1PYW - chains B and C of the 4 polymer chains in the assembly; structure by X-ray diffraction, 2.10 A resolution.

Chain B:
Molecule: HLA class II histocompatibility antigen, DR-1 beta chain
Source organism: Homo sapiens
Notes: fragment: Extracellular domain of HLA-DRB1
Reference sequence: P13758 (HB2F_HUMAN); residues 1-190 here correspond to UniProt positions 30-219 (UniProt number = residue number + 29)
Sequence (190 residues; row label = number of the first residue in the row):
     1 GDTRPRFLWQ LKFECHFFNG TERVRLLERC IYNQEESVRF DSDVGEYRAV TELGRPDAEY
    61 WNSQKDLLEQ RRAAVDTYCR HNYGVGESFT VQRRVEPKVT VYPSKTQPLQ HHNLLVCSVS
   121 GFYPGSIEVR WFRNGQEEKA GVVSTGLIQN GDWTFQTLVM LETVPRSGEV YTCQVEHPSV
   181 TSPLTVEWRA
Cystine bridges: C15-C79, C117-C173

Chain C:
Molecule: 9-residue influenza virus hemagglutinin related peptide FVKQNA(MAA)AL
Sequence (10 residues; numbered 0 to 9; the number before each row is that of its first residue; numbering starts at 0):
     0 XFVKQNAAAL
Construct notes: engineered mutation F1 (Tyr308 in 3212739), A6 (Thr313 in 3212739), A7 (Leu314 in 3212739), A8 (Lys315 in 3212739)
Modified positions: ACE (acetyl group) at position 0; A7 (n-methylalanine; MAA)

How chain B and chain C interact:
Contacting residue pairs - 27 pairs, chain B then chain C:
  L11(B) - A6(C)  hydrophobic
  L11(B) - A7(C)
  F13(B) - Q4(C)
  F13(B) - N5(C)
  E28(B) - A7(C)
  D57(B) - L9(C)
  Y60(B) - A8(C)
  W61(B) - A7(C)
  W61(B) - A8(C)  hydrogen bond (side chain-backbone)
  W61(B) - L9(C)  hydrophobic
  Q70(B) - Q4(C)  hydrogen bond
  R71(B) - Q4(C)
  R71(B) - N5(C)  hydrogen bond (side chain-backbone)
  R71(B) - A7(C)
  A74(B) - Q4(C)
  T77(B) - V2(C)
  Y78(B) - V2(C)
  Y78(B) - K3(C)
  Y78(B) - Q4(C)
  H81(B) - ACE_0(C)  hydrogen bond (side chain-backbone)
  H81(B) - V2(C)
  N82(B) - F1(C)
  N82(B) - V2(C)  hydrogen bond (side chain-backbone)
  V85(B) - ACE_0(C)
  V85(B) - F1(C)
  G86(B) - F1(C)
  F89(B) - F1(C)  hydrophobic
Other interface residues (no listed pair), chain B (20 interface residues in all): W9, L26, Y47, L67

In short:
20 residues of chain B face 10 of chain C across their interface; the contacts include 5 hydrogen bonds. Among
the polar pairs are W61(B)-A8(C), Q70(B)-Q4(C) and R71(B)-N5(C).
Chain B is HLA class II histocompatibility antigen, DR-1 beta chain (Homo sapiens) and chain C is a 9-residue
influenza virus hemagglutinin related peptide FVKQNA(MAA)AL; the structure, Human class II MHC protein HLA-DR1
bound to a designed peptide related to influenza virus hemagglutinin ..., was determined by X-ray diffraction.
